8BPG - chains B and C of the 6 polymer chains in the assembly; structure by electron microscopy, 3.10 A resolution.

# Chain B
Name: Fas apoptotic inhibitory molecule 3
Source organism: Homo sapiens
Reference sequence: O60667 (FAIM3_HUMAN); numbering as in UniProt (aligned over 18-251)
Chain sequence (234 residues; each row starts with the number of its first residue):
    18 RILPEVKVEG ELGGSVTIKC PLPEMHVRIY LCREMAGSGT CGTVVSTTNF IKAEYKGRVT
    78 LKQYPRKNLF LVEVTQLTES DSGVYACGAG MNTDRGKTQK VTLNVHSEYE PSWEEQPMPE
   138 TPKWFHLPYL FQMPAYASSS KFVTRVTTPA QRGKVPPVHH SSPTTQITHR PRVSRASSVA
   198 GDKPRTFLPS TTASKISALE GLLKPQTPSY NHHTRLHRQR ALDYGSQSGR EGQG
Not modelled in the structure: 18-19, 125-251
Cystine bridges: C37-C104, C49-C58
Swiss-Prot annotation at these positions:
  - region: P40 to R45 (CDR1), G59 to A70 (CDR2), A106 to T115 (CDR3)
  - modified residue: T92 (Phosphothreonine)
  - mutagenesis: R45 (R45A: Completely abolishes interaction with IgM resulting in impaired IgM internalization), F67 (F67A: Completely abolishes interaction with IgM; when associated with A-69), K69 (K69A: Completely abolishes interaction with IgM; when associated with A-67), N109 (N109A: Displays reduced interaction with IgM; when associated with A-112), R112 (R112A: Displays reduced interaction with IgM; when associated with A-109), T164 (T164A: Impairs O-glycosylation and trafficking to the plasma membrane; when associated with A-165), T165 (T165A: Impairs O-glycosylation and trafficking to the plasma membrane; when associated with A-164), S178 (S178A: Impairs O-glycosylation and trafficking to the plasma membrane; when associated with A-179, A-181, A-182 and A-185), S179 (S179A: Impairs O-glycosylation and trafficking to the plasma membrane; when associated with A-178, A-181, A-182 and A-185), T181 (T181A: Impairs O-glycosylation and trafficking to the plasma membrane; when associated with A-178, A-179, A-182 and A-185), T182 (T182A: Impairs O-glycosylation and trafficking to the plasma membrane; when associated with A-178, A-179, A-181 and A-185), T185 (T185A: Impairs O-glycosylation and trafficking to the plasma membrane; when associated with A-178, A-179, A-181 and A-182), 1 further mutagenesis entry in UniProt

# Chain C
Name: Immunoglobulin heavy constant mu
Source organism: Homo sapiens
Chain sequence (348 residues; each row starts with the number of its first residue):
   229 IAELPPKVSV FVPPRDGFFG NPRKSKLICQ ATGFSPRQIQ VSWLREGKQV GSGVTTDQVQ
   289 AEAKESGPTT YKVTSTLTIK ESDWLGQSMF TCRVDHRGLT FQQNASSMCV PDQDTAIRVF
   349 AIPPSFASIF LTKSTKLTCL VTDLTTYDSV TISWTRQNGE AVKTHTNISE SHPNATFSAV
   409 GEASICEDDW NSGERFTCTV THTDLPSPLK QTISRPKGVA LHRPDVYLLP PAREQLNLRE
   469 SATITCLVTG FSPADVFVQW MQRGQPLSPE KYVTSAPMPE PQAPGRYFAH SILTVSEEEW
   529 NTGETYTCVV AHEALPNRVT ERTVDKSTGK PTLYNVSLVM SDTAGTCY
Not modelled in the structure: 229-344, 569-576
Cystine bridges: C367-C426, C474-C536
Covalently attached groups: N-acetylglucosamine (NAG) linked to N563
What the authors report for this chain:
  - post-translational modification sites: N563
  - specificity-determining residues: R467, R514 (proposed by the authors, not directly observed)
  - binding site for N-acetylglucosamine: N563
  - specificity-determining residues: R467, R514 (by similarity / conservation)

# Chain B / chain C interface
Residue-residue contacts (11; chain B residue first):
  M42(B) - R491(C)
  M42(B) - Q493(C)
  M42(B) - P494(C)
  M42(B) - L495(C)  hydrophobic
  M42(B) - S496(C)
  H43(B) - R491(C)  hydrogen bond
  H43(B) - Q493(C)
  V44(B) - Q493(C)
  G107(B) - R491(C)
  R112(B) - T530(C)  hydrogen bond (side chain-backbone)
  R112(B) - G531(C)
Interface residues without a listed pair, chain C (8 interface residues in all): E532

# In short
5 residues of chain B and 8 residues of chain C are in contact; the contacts include 2 hydrogen bonds. Among
the polar pairs are H43(B)-R491(C) and R112(B)-T530(C). N-acetylglucosamine is covalently linked to N563(C).
UniProt lists 13 mutagenesis sites on chain B. The paper reports a binding site for N-acetylglucosamine at
N563(C); specificity determinants R467(C) and R514(C).
Here chain B is Fas apoptotic inhibitory molecule 3 and chain C is Immunoglobulin heavy constant mu, both from
Homo sapiens. Entry 8BPG (FcMR binding at subunit Fcu3 of IgM pentamer) was determined by electron microscopy
(same publication as 8BPE and 8BPF).
